Entry 3JUV (X-ray diffraction, 3.12 A resolution); this record covers chain A.

Chain A:
Protein: Lanosterol 14-alpha demethylase
Organism: Homo sapiens
Notes: EC 1.14.13.70
UniProtKB: Q16850 (CP51A_HUMAN); residues 54-502 here = UniProt positions 54-502
Sequence (461 residues; numbered 49 to 509; the number before each row is that of its first residue):
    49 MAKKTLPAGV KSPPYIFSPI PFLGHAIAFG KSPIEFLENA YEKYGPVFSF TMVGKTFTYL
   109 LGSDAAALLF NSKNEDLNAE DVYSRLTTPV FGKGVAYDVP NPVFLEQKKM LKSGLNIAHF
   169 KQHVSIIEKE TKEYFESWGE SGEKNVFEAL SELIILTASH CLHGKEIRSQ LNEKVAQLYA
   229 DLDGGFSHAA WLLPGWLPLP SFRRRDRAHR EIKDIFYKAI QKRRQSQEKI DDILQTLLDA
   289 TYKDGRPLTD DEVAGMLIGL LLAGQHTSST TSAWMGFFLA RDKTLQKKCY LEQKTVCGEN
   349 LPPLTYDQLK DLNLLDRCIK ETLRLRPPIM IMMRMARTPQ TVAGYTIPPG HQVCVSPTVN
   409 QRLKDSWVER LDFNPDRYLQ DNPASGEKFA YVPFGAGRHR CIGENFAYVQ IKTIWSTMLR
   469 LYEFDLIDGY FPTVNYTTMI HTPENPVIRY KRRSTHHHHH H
Disordered / not traced: 49-54, 503-509
Differences from the reference sequence: expression tag (49-53, 503-509)
Bound ions: heme Fe near C449 (its only coordinating residue here)
Residues lining bound ligands: heme (HEM): P137, F139, Y145, F152, K156, L163, L210, L308, A311, G312, T315, S316, T319, L371, P376, I377, M380, R382, P441, F442, G443, H447, R448, C449, I450, G451, F454, A455

In short:
Ligands of chain A: heme.
Chain A is Lanosterol 14-alpha demethylase (Homo sapiens); the structure, Crystal structure of human
lanosterol 14alpha-demethylase (CYP51), was determined by X-ray diffraction, deposited together with 3JUS and
3LD6.
